Entry 4O2E (X-ray diffraction, 1.98 A resolution); this record covers chains A and B of the 3 polymer chains in the assembly.

[Chain A]
Name: HLA class I histocompatibility antigen, B-39 alpha chain
From: Homo sapiens
Reference sequence: P30475 (1B39_HUMAN); residues 1-274 here correspond to UniProt positions 25-298 (UniProt number = residue number + 24)
Sequence (274 residues; numbered 1 to 274; the number before each row is that of its first residue):
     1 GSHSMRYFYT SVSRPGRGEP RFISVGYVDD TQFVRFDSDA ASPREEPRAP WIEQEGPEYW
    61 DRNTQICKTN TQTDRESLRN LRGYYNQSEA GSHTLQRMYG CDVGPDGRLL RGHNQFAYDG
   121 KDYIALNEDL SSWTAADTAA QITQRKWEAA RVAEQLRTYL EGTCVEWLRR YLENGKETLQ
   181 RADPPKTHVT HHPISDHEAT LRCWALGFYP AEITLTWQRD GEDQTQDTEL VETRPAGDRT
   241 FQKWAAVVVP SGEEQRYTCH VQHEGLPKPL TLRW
Disulfide bonds: C101-C164, C203-C259

[Chain B]
Name: Beta-2-microglobulin
From: Homo sapiens
Reference sequence: P61769 (B2MG_HUMAN); residues 1-99 here correspond to UniProt positions 21-119 (UniProt number = residue number + 20)
Sequence (99 residues; row label = number of the first residue in the row):
     1 IQRTPKIQVY SRHPAENGKS NFLNCYVSGF HPSDIEVDLL KNGERIEKVE HSDLSFSKDW
    61 SFYLLYYTEF TPTEKDEYAC RVNHVTLSQP KIVKWDRDM
Disulfide bonds: C25-C80
UniProt features mapped onto this chain:
  - modified residue: Q2 (Pyrrolidone carboxylic acid)
  - glycosylation: I1 (N-linked (Glc) (glycation) isoleucine), K19 (N-linked (Glc) (glycation) lysine), K41 (N-linked (Glc) (glycation) lysine), K48 (N-linked (Glc) (glycation) lysine), K58 (N-linked (Glc) (glycation) lysine), K91 (N-linked (Glc) (glycation) lysine), K94 (N-linked (Glc) (glycation) lysine)

[Chain A / chain B interface]
Residue-residue contacts (51):
  F8(A) - S55(B)
  F8(A) - F56(B)  hydrophobic
  Y9(A) - F56(B)
  T10(A) - F56(B)
  T10(A) - F62(B)
  V12(A) - S33(B)
  V25(A) - D53(B)
  V25(A) - L54(B)
  V25(A) - S55(B)
  Y27(A) - S55(B)
  Y27(A) - Y63(B)  hydrogen bond
  Q32(A) - D53(B)
  R35(A) - D53(B)  salt bridge
  R48(A) - D53(B)  salt bridge
  Q96(A) - H31(B)
  Q96(A) - F56(B)
  Q96(A) - W60(B)  hydrogen bond (side chain-backbone)
  Q96(A) - F62(B)
  R97(A) - F56(B)
  Q115(A) - W60(B)
  F116(A) - W60(B)
  A117(A) - W60(B)  hydrophobic
  D119(A) - H31(B)
  G120(A) - R3(B)  hydrogen bond (backbone-side chain)
  G120(A) - H31(B)  hydrogen bond (backbone-side chain)
  D122(A) - W60(B)  hydrogen bond
  H192(A) - D98(B)  salt bridge
  R202(A) - D98(B)  hydrogen bond (side chain-backbone)
  R202(A) - M99(B)
  W204(A) - D98(B)
  W204(A) - M99(B)
  V231(A) - Q8(B)
  E232(A) - K6(B)  salt bridge
  E232(A) - Q8(B)  hydrogen bond (backbone-side chain)
  E232(A) - Y26(B)  hydrogen bond
  E232(A) - S28(B)  hydrogen bond
  R234(A) - Q8(B)  hydrogen bond
  R234(A) - Y10(B)
  R234(A) - M99(B)  hydrogen bond (side chain-backbone)
  P235(A) - Y10(B)  hydrogen bond (backbone-side chain)
  P235(A) - N24(B)
  P235(A) - Y26(B)
  A236(A) - R12(B)  hydrogen bond (backbone-side chain)
  A236(A) - N24(B)  hydrogen bond (backbone-side chain)
  G237(A) - R12(B)  hydrogen bond (backbone-side chain)
  G237(A) - L65(B)
  D238(A) - R12(B)
  Q242(A) - Y10(B)
  Q242(A) - S11(B)  hydrogen bond (side chain-backbone)
  Q242(A) - R12(B)  hydrogen bond (side chain-backbone)
  W244(A) - M99(B)  hydrogen bond (side chain-backbone)
Also at the interface, not in a pair above, chain A (36 interface residues in all): I23, T94, M98, K121, L206, E229, T233
Also at the interface, not in a pair above, chain B (25 interface residues in all): I1, H13, P14, D59

[Overview]
Chain A and chain B form an interface of 36 and 25 residues respectively; the contacts include 18 hydrogen
bonds and 4 salt bridges. Among the polar pairs are R35(A)-D53(B), R48(A)-D53(B) and H192(A)-D98(B).
Chain A is HLA class I histocompatibility antigen, B-39 alpha chain and chain B is Beta-2-microglobulin, both
from Homo sapiens; the structure, A peptide complexed with HLA-B*3901, was determined by X-ray diffraction
together with 4O2C and 4O2F from the same study.
